5D4P - chains A and C of the 3 polymer chains in the assembly; structure by X-ray diffraction, 2.20 A resolution.

== Chain A (and C) ==
Protein: Putative Nitrogen regulatory protein P-II GlnB
Organism: Thiomonas arsenitoxydans (strain DSM 22701 / CIP 110005 / 3As)
Notes: chain C of this document is another copy of the same molecule, construct and numbering; everything in this record applies to it too
UniProtKB: D5X329 (D5X329_THIK1); residue numbers follow UniProt; this construct covers 1-108
Amino-acid sequence (108 residues; row label = number of the first residue in the row):
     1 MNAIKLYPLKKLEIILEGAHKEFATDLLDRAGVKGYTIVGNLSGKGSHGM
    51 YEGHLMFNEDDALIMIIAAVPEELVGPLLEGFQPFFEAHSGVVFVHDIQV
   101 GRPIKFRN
Unresolved in the structure: 1-2, 57-59, 108 (chain C: 1, 108)
Ligand contacts:
  - ADP (adenosine-5'-diphosphate), molecule 1: Ile15, Ser43, Gly44, Lys45, Gly46, Ser47, His48, Gly49, Tyr51, Leu63, Ser90, Gly91, Val92, Phe94
  - ADP, molecule 2: Gly35, Tyr36, Thr37, Ile67, Ala68, Ala69, Lys105, Phe106
  - bicarbonate ion (BCT): Val100, Gly101, Arg102, Phe106
Reported in the primary citation:
  - binding site for ADP: Lys105
  - binding site for bicarbonate ion: Gly101, Arg102
  - conformationally variable residues (loop rearrangement): Phe57

== Interface between chain A and chain C ==
Pairs across the interface (34; chain A residue first):
  Glu13(A) - Lys11(C)  salt bridge
  Ile15(A) - Thr37(C)
  Asn41(A) - Gly40(C)
  Asn41(A) - Asn41(C)
  Asn41(A) - Asn58(C)  hydrogen bond
  Leu42(A) - Ile38(C)
  Leu42(A) - Val39(C)  hydrophobic
  Ser43(A) - Thr37(C)
  Ser43(A) - Ile38(C)  hydrogen bond (backbone-backbone)
  Gly44(A) - Tyr36(C)
  Lys45(A) - Asp29(C)
  Lys45(A) - Lys34(C)
  Lys45(A) - Gly35(C)
  Lys45(A) - Tyr36(C)  hydrogen bond (backbone-backbone)
  His54(A) - Asn58(C)  hydrogen bond (backbone-side chain)
  Leu55(A) - Phe57(C)
  Leu55(A) - Asn58(C)  hydrogen bond (backbone-backbone)
  Leu79(A) - Leu6(C)  hydrophobic
  Glu80(A) - Asn2(C)
  Phe86(A) - Arg102(C)  hydrogen bond (backbone-side chain)
  Gly91(A) - Arg102(C)  hydrogen bond (backbone-side chain)
  Gly91(A) - Lys105(C)
  Val92(A) - Arg102(C)
  Val92(A) - Lys105(C)
  Val92(A) - Phe106(C)  hydrophobic
  Phe94(A) - Lys11(C)
  Phe94(A) - Ala69(C)  hydrophobic
  Phe94(A) - Ile98(C)  hydrophobic
  Phe94(A) - Gln99(C)
  Phe94(A) - Phe106(C)  hydrophobic
  Val95(A) - Ile98(C)
  Val95(A) - Gln99(C)  hydrogen bond (backbone-backbone)
  His96(A) - Lys11(C)  hydrogen bond
  His96(A) - Ile98(C)
Also at the interface, not in a pair above, chain A (26 interface residues in all): Lys10, Val39, Gly46, Ser47, Met50, Met56, Met65, Val75, Val93
Also at the interface, not in a pair above, chain C (25 interface residues in all): Glu13, Met56, Ile67, His96, Val100

== Summary ==
26 residues of chain A and 25 residues of chain C are in contact; the contacts include 9 hydrogen bonds and 1
salt bridge. Polar contacts include Glu13(A)-Lys11(C), Asn41(A)-Asn58(C) and His54(A)-Asn58(C). The paper
reports a binding site for bicarbonate ion at Gly101(A) and Arg102(A); a binding site for ADP at Lys105(A).
Both chains are Putative Nitrogen regulatory protein P-II GlnB (Thiomonas arsenitoxydans (strain DSM 22701 /
CIP 110005 / 3As)). Entry 5D4P (Structure of CPII bound to ADP and bicarbonate, from Thiomonas intermedia K12)
was determined by X-ray diffraction together with 5DRK, 5D4L, 5D4N, 5D4O and 5DS7 from the same study.
